Entry 5GIP (X-ray diffraction, 3.13 A resolution); this record covers chains A and J of the 10 polymer chains in the assembly.

# Chain A
Molecule: C/D box methylation guide ribonucleoprotein complex aNOP56 subunit
Organism: Sulfolobus solfataricus
Reference sequence: A0A0E3MJI1 (A0A0E3MJI1_SULSF); residues 4-380 here correspond to UniProt positions 3-379 (UniProt number = residue number - 1)
Amino-acid sequence (388 residues; numbered 1 to 388; the number before each row is that of its first residue):
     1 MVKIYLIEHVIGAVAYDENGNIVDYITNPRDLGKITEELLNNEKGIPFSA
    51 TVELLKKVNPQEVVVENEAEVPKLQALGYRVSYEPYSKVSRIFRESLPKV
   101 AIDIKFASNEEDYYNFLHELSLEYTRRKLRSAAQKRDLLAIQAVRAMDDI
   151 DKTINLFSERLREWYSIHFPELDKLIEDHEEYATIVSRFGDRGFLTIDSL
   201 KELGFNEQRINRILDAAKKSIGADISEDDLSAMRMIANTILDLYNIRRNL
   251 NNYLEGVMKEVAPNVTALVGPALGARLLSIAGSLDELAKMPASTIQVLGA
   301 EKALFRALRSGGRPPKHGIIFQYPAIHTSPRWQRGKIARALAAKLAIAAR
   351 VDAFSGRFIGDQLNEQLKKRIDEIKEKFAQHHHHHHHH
Not modelled in the structure: 1-2, 378-388
Sequence notes: initiating methionine (1); expression tag (2-3, 381-388)
What the authors report for this chain:
  - binding site for substrate (chain J): His327
  - binding site for C/d RNA: Arg313

# Chain J
Molecule: substrate
Sequence (11 nucleotides; numbered 1 to 11; the number before each row is that of its first residue):
     1 CCAUGAGUGUU

# How chain A and chain J interact
Residue-residue contacts - 12 pairs, chain A then chain J:
  Asp151(A) - G9(J)  sugar contact
  Asp151(A) - U10(J)  sugar contact
  Asn155(A) - U8(J)  hydrogen bond to the sugar
  Asn155(A) - G9(J)  hydrogen bond to the sugar
  Glu159(A) - G7(J)  hydrogen bond to the base
  Glu159(A) - U8(J)  sugar contact
  His179(A) - U8(J)  hydrogen bond to the sugar
  His179(A) - G9(J)  sugar contact
  Arg276(A) - U10(J)  hydrogen bond to the sugar
  Phe321(A) - U11(J)  base contact
  Gln322(A) - U10(J)  hydrogen bond to the base
  His327(A) - U11(J)  stacking on the base
Other interface residues (no listed pair), chain A (10 interface residues in all): Glu177, Arg247

# In short
Chain A and chain J form an interface of 10 and 5 residues respectively, with 6 hydrogen bonds and 1 aromatic
stacking contact. Polar contacts include Glu159(A)-G7(J), Gln322(A)-U10(J) and Asn155(A)-U8(J). From the
paper: a binding site for substrate (chain J) at His327(A); a binding site for C/d RNA at Arg313(A).
Chain A is C/D box methylation guide ribonucleoprotein complex aNOP56 subunit (Sulfolobus solfataricus) and
chain J is substrate; the structure, Crystal structure of box C/D RNP with 13 nt guide regions and 11 nt
substrates, was determined by X-ray diffraction (same publication as 5GIN and 5GIO).
